PDB entry 6RZW | electron microscopy, 18.80 A resolution (very low resolution: no residue pairs are listed; an interface is given only as per-side residue counts) | chains B and J of the 10 polymer chains in the assembly

[Chain B (and J)]
Molecule: Putative mitochondrial dynamin protein
From: Chaetomium thermophilum var. thermophilum DSM 1495
Notes: chain J of this document is another copy of the same molecule, construct and numbering; everything in this record applies to it too
UniProtKB: G0SGC7 (G0SGC7_CHATD); residues 219-913 here = UniProt positions 219-913
Sequence (695 residues; numbered 219 to 913; the number before each row is that of its first residue):
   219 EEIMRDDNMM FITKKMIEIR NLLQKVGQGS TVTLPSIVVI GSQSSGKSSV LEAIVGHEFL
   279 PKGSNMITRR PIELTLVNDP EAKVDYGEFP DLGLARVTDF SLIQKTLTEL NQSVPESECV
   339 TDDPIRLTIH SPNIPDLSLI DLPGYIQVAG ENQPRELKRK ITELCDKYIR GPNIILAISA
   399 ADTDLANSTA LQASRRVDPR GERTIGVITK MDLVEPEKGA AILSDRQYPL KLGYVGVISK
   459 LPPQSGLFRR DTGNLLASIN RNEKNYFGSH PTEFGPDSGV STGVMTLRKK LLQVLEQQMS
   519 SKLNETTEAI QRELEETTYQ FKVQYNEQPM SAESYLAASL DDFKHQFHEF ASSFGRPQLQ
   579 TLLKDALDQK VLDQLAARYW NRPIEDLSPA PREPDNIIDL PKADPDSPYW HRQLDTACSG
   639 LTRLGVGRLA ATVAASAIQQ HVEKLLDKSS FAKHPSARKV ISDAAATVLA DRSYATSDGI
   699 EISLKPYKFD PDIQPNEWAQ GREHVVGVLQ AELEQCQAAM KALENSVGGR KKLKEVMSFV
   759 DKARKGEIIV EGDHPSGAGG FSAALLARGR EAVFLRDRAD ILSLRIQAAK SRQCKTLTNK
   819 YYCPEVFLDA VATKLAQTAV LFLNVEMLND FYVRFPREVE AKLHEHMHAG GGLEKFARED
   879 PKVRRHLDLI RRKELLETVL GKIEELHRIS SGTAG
Not modelled in the structure: 219-223, 333-338, 365-374, 459-470, 911-913
Disulfides: C812-C821
Swiss-Prot annotation at these positions:
  - region: G259 to S266 (G1 motif), I285 to R287 (G2 motif), D359 to G362 (G3 motif), T427 to D430 (G4 motif), I456 to L459 (G5 motif)
  - binding site (GTP): S262, G264, K265, S266, S267, G281, K428, D430, S457
  - binding site (Mg(2+)): S266, T286, D359
  - mutagenesis: D559 (D559A: Impaired mitochondrial morphology), K562 (K562A: Impaired mitochondrial morphology), F840 (F840D: Abolished GTPase activity)
What the authors report for this chain:
  - mutagenesis - Y537A, D559A, K562A, R646A: unchanged binding to liposome
  - mutagenesis - Y537A, D559A, K562A, R646A: unchanged catalytic activity on liposome

[Chain B / chain J interface]
At this resolution (19 A) residue pairs are not listed: 5 residues of chain B and 7 of chain J lie at the interface.

[Summary]
5 residues of chain B face 7 of chain J across their interface. From the paper: Y537A, D559A and K562A of
chain B, among others, leave binding to liposome unchanged; Y537A, D559A and K562A of chain B, among others,
leave catalytic activity on liposome unchanged.
Both chains are Putative mitochondrial dynamin protein (Chaetomium thermophilum var. thermophilum DSM 1495).
Entry 6RZW (Structure of s-Mgm1 decorating the inner surface of tubulated lipid membranes in the GTPgammaS
bound state) was determined by electron microscopy, deposited together with 6RZT, 6RZU, 6RZV and 6QL4.
